PDB entry 7RZS | electron microscopy, 2.52 A resolution | chains A and B of the 6 polymer chains in the assembly

Chain A (and B):
Name: SARS-CoV-2 HR1 L938F linked to a scaffold, Spike protein S2'
Source organism: Nostoc punctiforme (strain ATCC 29133 / PCC 73102)
Notes: chain B of this document is another copy of the same molecule, construct and numbering; everything in this record applies to it too
Reference sequence: chimeric construct of B2J981, P0DTC2: residues 742-915 from B2J981 (B2J981_NOSP7) positions 5-178 (UniProt number = residue number - 737); residues 917-988 from P0DTC2 (SPIKE_SARS2) positions 917-988 (same numbers)
Amino-acid sequence (257 residues; each row starts with the number of its first residue):
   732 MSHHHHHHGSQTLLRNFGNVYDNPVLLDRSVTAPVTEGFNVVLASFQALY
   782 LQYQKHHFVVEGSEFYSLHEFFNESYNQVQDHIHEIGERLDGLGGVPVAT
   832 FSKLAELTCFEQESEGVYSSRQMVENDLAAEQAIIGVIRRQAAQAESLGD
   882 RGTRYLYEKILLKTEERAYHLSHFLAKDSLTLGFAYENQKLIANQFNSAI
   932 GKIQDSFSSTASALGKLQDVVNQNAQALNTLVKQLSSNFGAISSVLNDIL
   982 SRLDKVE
Unresolved in the structure: 732-917
Differences from the reference sequence: initiating methionine (732); expression tag (733-741); linker (916); engineered mutation Phe938 (Leu in P0DTC2)

Interface between chain A and chain B:
Residue-residue contacts - 32 pairs, chain A then chain B:
  Gln920(A) with Asn919(B), hydrogen bond; Gln920(B)
  Ile923(A) with Ile923(B), hydrophobic
  Phe927(A) with Gln926(B); Phe927(B), hydrophobic; Ala930(B), hydrophobic
  Ile931(A) with Ala930(B), hydrophobic
  Ile934(A) with Ile934(B), hydrophobic
  Phe938(A) with Ser937(B); Phe938(B), hydrophobic
  Thr941(A) with Thr941(B)
  Leu945(A) with Ala944(B), hydrophobic; Leu948(B), hydrophobic
  Leu948(A) with Leu948(B), hydrophobic
  Val952(A) with Val951(B), hydrophobic; Val952(B), hydrophobic
  Ala956(A) with Asn955(B)
  Leu959(A) with Leu959(B), hydrophobic; Leu962(B), hydrophobic
  Leu966(A) with Leu962(B), hydrophobic; Leu966(B), hydrophobic
  Phe970(A) with Leu966(B), hydrophobic; Asn969(B); Phe970(B), hydrophobic
  Leu977(A) with Leu977(B), hydrophobic; Ile980(B), hydrophobic
  Ile980(A) with Ile980(B), hydrophobic
  Leu981(A) with Ile980(B), hydrophobic
  Leu984(A) with Arg983(B), hydrogen bond (backbone-side chain); Leu984(B), hydrophobic
  Asp985(A) with Arg983(B)
  Glu988(A) with Arg983(B), salt bridge
Other interface residues (no listed pair), chain A (24 interface residues in all): Leu962, Val963, Ile973, Val987
Other interface residues (no listed pair), chain B (29 interface residues in all): Leu945, Ala958, Ile973, Val976, Val987

In short:
Chain A and chain B form an interface of 24 and 29 residues respectively; the contacts include 2 hydrogen
bonds and 1 salt bridge. Polar pairs include Glu988(A)-Arg983(B), Gln920(A)-Asn919(B) and Leu984(A)-Arg983(B).
Both chains are SARS-CoV-2 HR1 L938F linked to a scaffold, Spike protein S2' (Nostoc punctiforme (strain ATCC
29133 / PCC 73102)). Entry 7RZS (Cryo-EM structure of the SARS-CoV-2 HR1HR2 fusion core complex with L938F
mutation) was determined by electron microscopy, deposited together with 7RZQ, 7RZR, 7RZT, 7RZU and 7RZV.
